3U5Y - chains A and B; structure by X-ray diffraction, 2.30 A resolution.

== Chain A (and B) ==
Name: Raucaffricine-O-beta-D-glucosidase
Source organism: Rauvolfia serpentina
Notes: EC 3.2.1.125; chain B of this document is another copy of the same molecule, construct and numbering; everything in this record applies to it too
Reference sequence: Q9SPP9 (Q9SPP9_RAUSE); numbering as in UniProt (aligned over 1-513)
Sequence (513 residues; each row starts with the number of its first residue):
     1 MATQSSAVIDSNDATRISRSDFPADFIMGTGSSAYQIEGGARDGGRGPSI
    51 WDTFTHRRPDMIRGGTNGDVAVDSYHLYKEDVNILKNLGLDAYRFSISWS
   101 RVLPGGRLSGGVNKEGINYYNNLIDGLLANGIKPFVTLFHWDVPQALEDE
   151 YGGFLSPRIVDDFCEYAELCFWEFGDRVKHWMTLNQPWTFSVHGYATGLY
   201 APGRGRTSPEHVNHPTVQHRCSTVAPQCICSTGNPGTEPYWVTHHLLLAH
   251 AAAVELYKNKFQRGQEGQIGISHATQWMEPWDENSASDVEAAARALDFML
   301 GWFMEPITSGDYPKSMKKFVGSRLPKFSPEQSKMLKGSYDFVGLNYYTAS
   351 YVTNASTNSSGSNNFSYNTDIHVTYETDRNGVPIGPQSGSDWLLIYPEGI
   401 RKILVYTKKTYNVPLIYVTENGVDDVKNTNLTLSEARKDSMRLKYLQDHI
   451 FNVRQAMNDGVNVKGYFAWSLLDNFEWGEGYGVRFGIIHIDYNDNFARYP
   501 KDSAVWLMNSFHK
Disordered / not traced: 1-12, 207-230, 357-363
Differences from the reference sequence: engineered mutation Q186 (Glu in Q9SPP9)
Residues lining bound ligands: Secologanin (SCG): Q36, H140, W141, Q186, T189, H193, Y200, T275, Q276, Y347, T348, W392, E420, W469, E476, W477, F485

== Chain A / chain B interface ==
Pairs across the interface - 30 pairs, chain A then chain B:
  R42(A) with D494(B), salt bridge
  H56(A) with T432(B)
  P59(A) with T429(B); N430(B)
  D60(A) with N430(B)
  G64(A) with T429(B)
  G65(A) with T429(B); N493(B)
  T66(A) with N493(B)
  N67(A) with N493(B)
  D69(A) with N493(B); D494(B)
  V70(A) with N493(B); D494(B); N495(B)
  T429(A) with P59(B); G64(B); G65(B)
  N430(A) with P59(B); D60(B)
  T432(A) with H56(B)
  N493(A) with G65(B); T66(B); N67(B); D69(B); V70(B)
  D494(A) with R42(B), salt bridge; D69(B); V70(B)
  N495(A) with V70(B)
Also at the interface, not in a pair above, chain A (18 interface residues in all): R57, L431
Also at the interface, not in a pair above, chain B (18 interface residues in all): R57, L431

== In short ==
The chain A/chain B interface involves 18 residues from each chain, with 2 salt bridges. Its one salt-bridged
contact is R42(A)-D494(B). Ligands of chain A: Secologanin.
Chain A and chain B are both Raucaffricine-O-beta-D-glucosidase (Rauvolfia serpentina); the structure,
Structures of Alkaloid Biosynthetic Glucosidases Decode Substrate Specificity, was determined by X-ray
diffraction, deposited together with 4A3Y, 3U57 and 3U5U.
